Entry 5L63 (X-ray diffraction, 2.70 A resolution); this record covers chains Q and R of the 28 polymer chains in the assembly.

[Chain Q]
Molecule: Proteasome subunit alpha type-4
Source organism: Saccharomyces cerevisiae (strain ATCC 204508 / S288c)
Notes: EC 3.4.25.1
UniProtKB: P40303 (PSA4_YEAST); residues -1 to 252 here correspond to UniProt positions 1-254 (UniProt number = residue number + 2)
Chain sequence (254 residues; each row starts with the number of its first residue; numbers below 1 keep their minus sign (Met-1 is residue -1)):
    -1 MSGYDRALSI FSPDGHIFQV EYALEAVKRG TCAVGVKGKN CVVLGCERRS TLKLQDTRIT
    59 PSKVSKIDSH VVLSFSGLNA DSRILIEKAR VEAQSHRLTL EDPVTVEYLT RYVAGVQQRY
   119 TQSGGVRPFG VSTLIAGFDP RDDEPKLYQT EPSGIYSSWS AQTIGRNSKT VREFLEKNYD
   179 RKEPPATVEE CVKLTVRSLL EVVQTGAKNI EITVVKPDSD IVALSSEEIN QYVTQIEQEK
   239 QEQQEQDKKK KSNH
Unresolved in the structure: -1 to 0, 241-252
UniProt features mapped onto this chain:
  - modified residue: Thr58 (Phosphothreonine)

[Chain R]
Molecule: Proteasome subunit alpha type-5
Source organism: Saccharomyces cerevisiae (strain ATCC 204508 / S288c)
Notes: EC 3.4.25.1
UniProtKB: P32379 (PSA5_YEAST); residues -7 to 252 here correspond to UniProt positions 1-260 (UniProt number = residue number + 8)
Chain sequence (260 residues; numbered -7 to 252; the number before each row is that of its first residue; numbers below 1 keep their minus sign (Met-7 is residue -7)):
    -7 MFLTRSEYDR GVSTFSPEGR LFQVEYSLEA IKLGSTAIGI ATKEGVVLGV EKRATSPLLE
    53 SDSIEKIVEI DRHIGCAMSG LTADARSMIE HARTAAVTHN LYYDEDINVE SLTQSVCDLA
   113 LRFGEGASGE ERLMSRPFGV ALLIAGHDAD DGYQLFHAEP SGTFYRYNAK AIGSGSEGAQ
   173 AELLNEWHSS LTLKEAELLV LKILKQVMEE KLDENNAQLS CITKQDGFKI YDNEKTAELI
   233 KELKEKEAAE SPEEADVEMS
Unresolved in the structure: -7 to 0, 118-124, 243-252

[How chain Q and chain R interact]
Pairs across the interface (62):
  Asp3(Q) with Glu117(R)
  Arg4(Q) with Glu117(R)
  Ala5(Q) with Val4(R), hydrophobic; Glu117(R); Ser127(R)
  Ser7(Q) with Ser127(R); Arg128(R)
  Ile8(Q) with Gln15(R)
  Phe9(Q) with Gln15(R); Tyr18(R), hydrophobic; Ser19(R); Leu73(R), hydrophobic; Arg128(R); Pro129(R); Gly131(R)
  Ser10(Q) with Tyr18(R)
  Pro11(Q) with Tyr18(R), hydrophobic; Glu21(R)
  Asp12(Q) with Glu21(R)
  Gly13(Q) with Tyr18(R); Glu21(R); Ala22(R)
  His14(Q) with Leu25(R)
  Ile15(Q) with Leu73(R), hydrophobic; Arg128(R)
  Lys35(Q) with Glu52(R), salt bridge
  Gln116(Q) with Ala75(R); Asp76(R); Arg128(R)
  Thr119(Q) with Arg128(R), hydrogen bond (backbone-side chain)
  Gln120(Q) with Met126(R); Ser127(R), hydrogen bond (backbone-backbone); Arg128(R); Phe130(R)
  Ser121(Q) with Ser127(R), hydrogen bond (backbone-side chain)
  Gly122(Q) with Ser127(R)
  Ser151(Q) with Ala75(R)
  Gly152(Q) with Ala75(R)
  Ile153(Q) with Thr74(R); Ala75(R)
  Ser155(Q) with Leu51(R); Ser55(R)
  Ser156(Q) with Leu51(R); Glu52(R), hydrogen bond (backbone-backbone); Ser55(R), hydrogen bond (backbone-side chain)
  Trp157(Q) with Thr47(R); Ser48(R); Leu50(R); Leu51(R); Glu52(R)
  Ser158(Q) with Leu50(R), hydrogen bond (backbone-backbone); Glu52(R), hydrogen bond
  Ala159(Q) with Leu50(R)
  Leu173(Q) with Leu50(R), hydrophobic
  Glu174(Q) with Ser48(R), hydrogen bond; Pro49(R); Leu50(R)
  Tyr177(Q) with Leu50(R), hydrophobic
  Arg179(Q) with Pro49(R), hydrogen bond (side chain-backbone); Leu50(R), hydrogen bond (side chain-backbone); Leu51(R), hydrogen bond (side chain-backbone); Glu52(R)
Other interface residues (no listed pair), chain Q (31 interface residues in all): Arg170
Other interface residues (no listed pair), chain R (27 interface residues in all): Asp1, Ser79

[In short]
The interface between chain Q and chain R involves 31 residues on one side and 27 on the other, with 11
hydrogen bonds and 1 salt bridge. Polar contacts include Lys35(Q)-Glu52(R), Thr119(Q)-Arg128(R) and
Ser121(Q)-Ser127(R).
Chain Q is Proteasome subunit alpha type-4 and chain R is Proteasome subunit alpha type-5, both from
Saccharomyces cerevisiae (strain ATCC 204508 / S288c); the structure, Yeast 20S proteasome with human beta5c
(1-138) and human beta6 (97-111; 118-133) in complex with epoxyketone ..., was determined by X-ray
diffraction, deposited together with 5L52, 5L54, 5L55, 5L5A, 5L5B, 5L5D and 30 further entries.
